Entry 1URQ (X-ray diffraction, 2.00 A resolution); this record covers chains B and C of the 4 polymer chains in the assembly.

Chain B:
Name: Syntaxin 1A
Organism: Rattus norvegicus
Notes: fragment: t-snare coiled-coil homology, residues 188-259
UniProtKB: P32851 (ST1A_RAT); residue numbers follow UniProt; this construct covers 188-259
Sequence (75 residues; each row starts with the number of its first residue):
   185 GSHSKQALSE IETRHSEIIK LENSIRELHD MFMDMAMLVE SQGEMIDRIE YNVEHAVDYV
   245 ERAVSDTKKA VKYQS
Unresolved in the structure: 185-195
Curated features (UniProtKB/Swiss-Prot):
  - site: K253, A254 (Microbial infection: Cleavage)
  - modified residue: S188 (Phosphoserine)
  - cross-link (Glycyl lysine isopeptide (Lys-Gly)): K252 (interchain with G-Cter in SUMO), K253 (interchain with G-Cter in SUMO), K256 (interchain with G-Cter in SUMO)

Chain C:
Name: Synaptosomal-associated protein 25
Organism: Rattus norvegicus
Notes: fragment: t-snare coiled-coil homology 1, residues 7-83
UniProtKB: P13795 (SN25_HUMAN); numbering as in UniProt (aligned over 7-83)
Sequence (80 residues; row label = number of the first residue in the row):
     4 GSHMRNELEE MQRRADQLAD ESLESTRRML QLVEESKDAG IRTLVMLDEQ GEQLDRVEEG
    64 MNHINQDMKE AEKNLKDLGK
Unresolved in the structure: 4-15
Differences from the reference sequence: conflict D58 (Asn in P13795), V60 (Asn in P13795), N65 (Asn in P13795), H66 (Asn in P13795), Q69 (Asn in P13795), K79 (Asn in P13795)

Interface between chain B and chain C:
Contacting residue pairs (55):
  E196(B) - L21(C)
  H199(B) - L21(C)
  H199(B) - E24(C)
  H199(B) - S25(C)
  I202(B) - S25(C)
  I202(B) - S28(C)
  I202(B) - M32(C)
  I203(B) - S28(C)
  L205(B) - M32(C)  hydrophobic
  E206(B) - S28(C)  hydrogen bond
  E206(B) - R31(C)  salt bridge
  E206(B) - M32(C)
  I209(B) - M32(C)  hydrophobic
  I209(B) - L35(C)  hydrophobic
  I209(B) - V36(C)  hydrophobic
  R210(B) - L35(C)
  H213(B) - L35(C)
  H213(B) - E38(C)  salt bridge
  H213(B) - S39(C)
  F216(B) - S39(C)
  M217(B) - A42(C)  hydrophobic
  A220(B) - T46(C)
  A220(B) - M49(C)
  V223(B) - T46(C)
  V223(B) - M49(C)  hydrophobic
  V223(B) - Q53(C)  hydrogen bond (backbone-side chain)
  E224(B) - M49(C)
  G227(B) - Q53(C)
  I230(B) - Q53(C)
  I230(B) - Q56(C)
  D231(B) - Q56(C)  hydrogen bond
  E234(B) - Q56(C)  hydrogen bond
  E234(B) - R59(C)  salt bridge
  E234(B) - V60(C)
  V237(B) - V60(C)  hydrophobic
  V237(B) - M64(C)  hydrophobic
  A240(B) - I67(C)  hydrophobic
  V241(B) - G63(C)
  V241(B) - I67(C)
  V244(B) - D70(C)
  V244(B) - M71(C)  hydrophobic
  E245(B) - H66(C)  salt bridge
  E245(B) - D70(C)
  V248(B) - D70(C)
  V248(B) - E73(C)
  V248(B) - A74(C)
  V248(B) - N77(C)  hydrogen bond (backbone-side chain)
  T251(B) - N77(C)  hydrogen bond
  K252(B) - N77(C)
  A254(B) - L81(C)
  V255(B) - N77(C)
  V255(B) - D80(C)
  V255(B) - L81(C)  hydrophobic
  Q258(B) - D80(C)  hydrogen bond (side chain-backbone)
  Q258(B) - L81(C)
Also at the interface, not in a pair above, chain B (32 interface residues in all): R198, M219, I233
Also at the interface, not in a pair above, chain C (33 interface residues in all): T29, G43, L50, L57, L78

Summary:
32 residues of chain B and 33 residues of chain C are in contact; the contacts include 7 hydrogen bonds and 4
salt bridges. Polar pairs include E206(B)-R31(C), H213(B)-E38(C) and E234(B)-R59(C).
Chain B is Syntaxin 1A and chain C is Synaptosomal-associated protein 25, both from Rattus norvegicus; the
structure, Crystal structure of neuronal Q-SNAREs in complex with R-SNARE motif of Tomosyn, was determined by
X-ray diffraction.
